Entry 8Q36 (X-ray diffraction, 2.60 A resolution); this record covers chains CCC and III of the 11 polymer chains in the assembly.

[Chain CCC]
Molecule: Histone H2A type 1-B/E
Organism: Homo sapiens
UniProt: P04908 (H2A1B_HUMAN); residues 13-119 here correspond to UniProt positions 14-120 (UniProt number = residue number + 1)
Chain sequence (107 residues; each row starts with the number of its first residue):
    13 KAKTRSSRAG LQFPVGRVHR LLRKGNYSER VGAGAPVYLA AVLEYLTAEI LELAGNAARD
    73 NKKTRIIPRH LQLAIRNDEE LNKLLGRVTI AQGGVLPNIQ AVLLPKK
Swiss-Prot annotation at these positions:
  - modified residue: Lys13 (N6-(beta-hydroxybutyryl)lysine), Lys36 (N6-(2-hydroxyisobutyryl)lysine), Lys74 (N6-(2-hydroxyisobutyryl)lysine), Lys75 (N6-(2-hydroxyisobutyryl)lysine), Lys95 (N6-(2-hydroxyisobutyryl)lysine), Gln104 (N5-methylglutamine), Lys118 (N6-(2-hydroxyisobutyryl)lysine), Lys119 (N6-crotonyllysine)
  - cross-link (Glycyl lysine isopeptide (Lys-Gly)): Lys13 (interchain with G-Cter in ubiquitin), Lys15 (interchain with G-Cter in ubiquitin), Lys119 (interchain with G-Cter in ubiquitin)

[Chain III]
Molecule: 145-nt DNA strand
Organism: Homo sapiens
Sequence (145 nucleotides; numbered -72 to 72; the number before each row is that of its first residue; numbers below 1 keep their minus sign (DA-72 is residue -72)):
   -72 ATCAATATCC ACCTGCAGAT ACTACCAAAA GTGTATTTGG AAACTGCTCC ATCAAAAGGC
   -12 ATGTTCAGCT GAATCAGCTG AACATGCCTT TTGATGGAGC AGTTTCCAAA TACACTTTTG
    48 GTAGTATCTG CAGGTGGATA TTGAT

[Interface between chain CCC and chain III]
Pairs across the interface (14; chain CCC residue first):
  Lys13(CCC) with DT-41(III), phosphate contact
  Ala14(CCC) with DT-41(III), phosphate contact
  Lys15(CCC) with DG-42(III), phosphate contact; DT-41(III), hydrogen bond to the phosphate
  Thr16(CCC) with DG-42(III), phosphate contact
  Arg17(CCC) with DG-42(III), salt bridge to the phosphate
  Arg20(CCC) with DT-41(III), salt bridge to the phosphate
  Gly28(CCC) with DA-43(III), phosphate contact; DG-42(III), phosphate contact
  Arg29(CCC) with DA-43(III), phosphate contact
  Arg32(CCC) with DA-44(III), phosphate contact; DA-43(III), salt bridge to the phosphate
  Arg42(CCC) with DG-34(III), sugar contact
  Arg77(CCC) with DA-54(III), sugar contact
Also at the interface, not in a pair above, chain III (7 interface residues in all): DT-35

[Overview]
Chain CCC and chain III form an interface of 11 and 7 residues respectively, with 1 hydrogen bond and 3 salt
bridges. Polar contacts include Lys15(CCC)-DT-41(III), Arg17(CCC)-DG-42(III) and Arg20(CCC)-DT-41(III).
Chain CCC is Histone H2A type 1-B/E and chain III is a 145-nt DNA strand, both from Homo sapiens; the
structure, Structure of Nucleosome Core with a Bound Metallopeptide Conjugate (Foamy Virus GAG Peptide-Au[I]
Compound), was determined by X-ray diffraction, deposited together with 8Q3E, 8Q3M and 8Q3X.
